Entry 6RGO (X-ray diffraction, 3.70 A resolution); this record covers chains B and C of the 4 polymer chains in the assembly.

# Chain B
Protein: Autophagy-related protein 21
From: Kluyveromyces lactis (strain ATCC 8585 / CBS 2359 / DSM 70799 / NBRC 1267 / NRRL Y-1140 / WM37)
UniProtKB: Q6CLZ2 (ATG21_KLULA); numbering as in UniProt (aligned over 1-392)
Chain sequence (392 residues; numbered 1 to 392; the number before each row is that of its first residue):
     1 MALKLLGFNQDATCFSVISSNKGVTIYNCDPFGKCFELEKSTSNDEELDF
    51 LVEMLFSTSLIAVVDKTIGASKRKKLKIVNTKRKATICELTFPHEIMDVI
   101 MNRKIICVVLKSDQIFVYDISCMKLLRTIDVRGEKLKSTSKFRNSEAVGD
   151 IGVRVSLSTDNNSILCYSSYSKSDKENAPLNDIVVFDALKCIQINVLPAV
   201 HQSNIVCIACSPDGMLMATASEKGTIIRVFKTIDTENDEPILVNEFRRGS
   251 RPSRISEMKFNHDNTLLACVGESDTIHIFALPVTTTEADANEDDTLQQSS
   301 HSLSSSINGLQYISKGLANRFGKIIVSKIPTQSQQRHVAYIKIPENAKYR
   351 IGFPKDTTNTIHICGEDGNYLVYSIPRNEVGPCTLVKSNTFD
Disordered / not traced: 136-150, 285-334
Swiss-Prot annotation at these positions:
  - motif: Phe246 to Ser250 (L/FRRG motif)

# Chain C
Protein: Autophagy protein 16
From: Ashbya gossypii (strain ATCC 10895 / CBS 109.51 / FGSC 9923 / NRRL Y-1056)
UniProtKB: Q755K3 (ATG16_ASHGO); residues 70-124 here = UniProt positions 70-124
Chain sequence (55 residues; numbered 70 to 124; the number before each row is that of its first residue):
    70 SKDAEKLNDEIISLNIENSLLQDKLTALQAEYDKLIQRWLAKAQSEADAM
   120 NQGLA
Disordered / not traced: 108-124

# Chain B / chain C interface
Residue-residue contacts (5):
  Lys82(B) - Asn84(C)
  Arg83(B) - Asn84(C)  hydrogen bond
  Arg83(B) - Asn87(C)
  Arg83(B) - Ser88(C)  hydrogen bond
  Ala85(B) - Gln91(C)
Also at the interface, not in a pair above, chain B (5 interface residues in all): Asn80, Ile87

# Overview
Chain B and chain C form an interface of 5 and 4 residues respectively; the contacts include 2 hydrogen bonds.
Among the polar pairs are Arg83(B)-Asn84(C) and Arg83(B)-Ser88(C).
Here chain B is Autophagy-related protein 21 (Kluyveromyces lactis (strain ATCC 8585 / CBS 2359 / DSM 70799 /
NBRC 1267 / NRRL Y-1140 / WM37)) and chain C is Autophagy protein 16 (Ashbya gossypii (strain ATCC 10895 / CBS
109.51 / FGSC 9923 / NRRL Y-1056)). Entry 6RGO (Complex of KlAtg21 with coiled-coil of AgAtg16) was determined
by X-ray diffraction.
